PDB entry 3J31 | electron microscopy, 4.50 A resolution (low resolution: residue-level contacts below are approximate; hydrogen-bond / salt-bridge calls are withheld) | chains Q and R of the 18 polymer chains in the assembly

[Chain Q]
Name: A223 penton base
From: Sulfolobus turreted icosahedral virus
Reference sequence: Q6Q0L4 (Q6Q0L4_9VIRU); numbering as in UniProt (aligned over 1-223)
Amino-acid sequence (223 residues; row label = number of the first residue in the row):
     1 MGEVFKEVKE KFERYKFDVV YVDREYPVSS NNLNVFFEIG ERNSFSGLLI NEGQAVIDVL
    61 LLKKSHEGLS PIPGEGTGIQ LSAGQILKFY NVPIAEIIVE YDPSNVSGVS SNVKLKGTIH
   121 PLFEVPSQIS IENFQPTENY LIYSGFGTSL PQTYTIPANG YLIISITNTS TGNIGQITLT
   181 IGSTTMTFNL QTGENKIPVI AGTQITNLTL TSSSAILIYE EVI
Unresolved in the structure: 1-2, 223

[Chain R]
Name: A55 membrane protein
From: Sulfolobus turreted icosahedral virus
Amino-acid sequence (15 residues; each row starts with the number of its first residue; X marks 15 residues of unknown identity (built as UNK)):
     1 XXXXXXXXXX XXXXX

[Interface between chain Q and chain R]
Interface residues of chain Q (facing chain R), 16 residues: Glu3, Val4, Phe5, Lys6, Glu7, Val8, Lys9, Glu10, Lys11, Phe12, Glu13, Arg14, Tyr15, Lys16, Phe17, Pro121

[Summary]
No residue of chain Q is in contact with chain R.
Here chain Q is A223 penton base and chain R is A55 membrane protein, both from Sulfolobus turreted
icosahedral virus. Entry 3J31 (Life in the extremes: atomic structure of Sulfolobus Turreted Icosahedral
Virus) was determined by electron microscopy together with 4IL7 from the same study.
